PDB entry 8XK2 | X-ray diffraction, 3.40 A resolution | chains A and B

[Chain A]
Molecule: Spike protein S1
Source organism: Severe acute respiratory syndrome coronavirus 2
Notes: fragment: receptor binding domain
UniProt: P0DTC2 (SPIKE_SARS2); numbering as in UniProt (aligned over 319-531)
Sequence (219 residues; row label = number of the first residue in the row):
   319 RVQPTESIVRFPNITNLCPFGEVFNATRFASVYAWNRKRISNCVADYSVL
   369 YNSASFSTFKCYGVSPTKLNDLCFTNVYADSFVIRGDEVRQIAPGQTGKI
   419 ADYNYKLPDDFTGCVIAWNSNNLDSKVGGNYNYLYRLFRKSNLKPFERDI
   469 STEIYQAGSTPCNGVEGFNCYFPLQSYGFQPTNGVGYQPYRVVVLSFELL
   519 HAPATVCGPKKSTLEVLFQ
Disordered / not traced: 319-331, 519-520, 527-537
Construct notes: expression tag (532-537)
Disulfides: C336-C361, C379-C432, C480-C488
Swiss-Prot annotation at these positions:
  - region: R403 to D405 (Integrin-binding motif), N448 to F456 (Immunodominant HLA epitope recognized by the CD8+)
  - glycosylation: T323 (O-linked (GalNAc) threonine), S325 (O-linked (HexNAc...) serine), N331 (N-linked (GlcNAc...) (complex) asparagine), N343 (N-linked (GlcNAc...) (complex) asparagine)
  - natural variant: G339 (G339D: In strain: Omicron/BA.1, Omicron/BA.2 and 4 more; G339H: In strain: Omicron/BA.2.75, Omicron/XBB.1.5 and 1 more), R346 (R346K: In strain: Mu/B.1.621; R346T: In strain: Omicron/BQ.1.1, Omicron/XBB.1.5 and 1 more), L368 (L368I: In strain: Omicron/XBB.1.5, Omicron/EG.5.1), S371 (S371F: In strain: Omicron/BA.2, Omicron/BA.2.12.1 and 6 more; S371L: In strain: Omicron/BA.1), S373 (S373P: In strain: Omicron/BA.1, Omicron/BA.2 and 7 more), S375 (S375F: In strain: Omicron/BA.1, Omicron/BA.2 and 7 more), T376 (T376A: In strain: Omicron/BA.2, Omicron/BA.2.12.1 and 5 more), D405 (D405N: In strain: Omicron/BA.2, Omicron/BA.2.12.1 and 6 more), R408 (R408S: In strain: Omicron/BA.2, Omicron/BA.2.12.1 and 6 more), K417 (K417N: In strain: Beta/B.1.351, Omicron/BA.1 and 8 more; K417T: In strain: Gamma/P.1), N440 (N440K: In strain: Omicron/BA.1, Omicron/BA.2 and 7 more), K444 (K444T: In strain: Omicron/BQ.1.1), 16 further natural variant entries in UniProt
  - mutagenesis: N331 (N331Q: Reduced viral infectivity), N343 (N343Q: Reduced viral infectivity), L452 (L452R: Increased resistance to neutralizing antibodies. Decreases HLA binding to NF9 epitope. Increased binding affinity to human ACE2), Y453 (Y453F: Decreased HLA binding to NF9 epitope. Increased binding affinity to human ACE2), A475 (A475V: Increased resistance to neutralizing antibodies), V483 (V483A: Increased resistance to neutralizing antibodies), E484 (E484D: Increased replication in human TMEM106B overexpressing cells), F490 (F490L: Increased resistance to neutralizing antibodies and human covalescent sera neutralization), Q493 (Q493N: Reduced host ACE2-binding affinity in vitro; Q493Y: Reduced host ACE2-binding affinity in vitro), N501 (N501T: Reduced host ACE2-binding affinity in vitro; N501Y: Increased binding affinity to human ACE2), H519 (H519P: Increased resistance to human covalescent sera neutralization)

[Chain B]
Molecule: VHH60 nanobody
Source organism: synthetic construct
Notes: antibody fragment or engineered binder
Sequence (121 residues; row label = number of the first residue in the row):
     1 EVQLVESGGGLVQPGGSLRLSCAASGRTFRVNLMGWFRQAPGKGRELVAS
    51 INGFDDITYYPDSVEGRFTISRDNAKRMVYLQMNSLRAEDTAVYYCAAYD
   101 SDYDGRLFNYWGQGTQVTVSS
Disulfides: C22-C96

[Chain A / chain B interface]
Pairs across the interface (30):
  S349(A) - D55(B)
  Y351(A) - N52(B)  hydrogen bond
  A352(A) - D55(B)
  A352(A) - I57(B)  hydrophobic
  Y449(A) - R30(B)
  Y449(A) - V31(B)
  Y449(A) - S101(B)
  Y449(A) - D102(B)
  Y449(A) - Y103(B)
  N450(A) - R30(B)
  N450(A) - V31(B)
  N450(A) - F54(B)
  L452(A) - L33(B)  hydrophobic
  I468(A) - I57(B)  hydrophobic
  I468(A) - T58(B)
  I468(A) - Y59(B)
  S469(A) - Y59(B)
  T470(A) - S50(B)  hydrogen bond
  T470(A) - Y59(B)
  E471(A) - Y59(B)  hydrogen bond
  E471(A) - P61(B)
  N481(A) - R45(B)
  E484(A) - L107(B)
  F490(A) - Y99(B)  hydrophobic
  F490(A) - L107(B)  hydrophobic
  L492(A) - L107(B)
  Q493(A) - D104(B)  hydrogen bond (side chain-backbone)
  Q493(A) - G105(B)
  S494(A) - S101(B)
  S494(A) - G105(B)  hydrogen bond (backbone-backbone)
Interface residues without a listed pair, chain A (20 interface residues in all): F347, A348, Y451, G482
Interface residues without a listed pair, chain B (22 interface residues in all): N32, L47, R106
The authors on this interface:
  - epitope / paratope residues, chain A: Y351(A), T470(A), E471(A), Q493(A), S494(A)

[Summary]
Chain A and chain B form an interface of 20 and 22 residues respectively, with 5 hydrogen bonds. Polar pairs
include Y351(A)-N52(B), T470(A)-S50(B) and E471(A)-Y59(B). From UniProt: 11 mutagenesis sites on chain A. The
paper reports epitope/paratope residues Y351(A), T470(A) and E471(A) among others.
Chain A is Spike protein S1 (Severe acute respiratory syndrome coronavirus 2) and chain B is VHH60 nanobody
(synthetic construct); the structure, A neutralizing nanobody VHH60 against wt SARS-CoV-2, was determined by
X-ray diffraction, deposited together with 8XKI.
